6YMV - chains B and A of the 4 polymer chains in the assembly; structure by electron microscopy, 3.10 A resolution.

[Chain B]
Protein: Mitochondrial transcription factor 1
Source organism: Saccharomyces cerevisiae (strain ATCC 204508 / S288c)
Notes: EC 2.1.1.-
UniProt: P14908 (MTF1_YEAST); residue numbers follow UniProt; this construct covers 2-341
Amino-acid sequence (354 residues; numbered -12 to 341; the number before each row is that of its first residue; numbers below 1 keep their minus sign (Met-12 is residue -12)):
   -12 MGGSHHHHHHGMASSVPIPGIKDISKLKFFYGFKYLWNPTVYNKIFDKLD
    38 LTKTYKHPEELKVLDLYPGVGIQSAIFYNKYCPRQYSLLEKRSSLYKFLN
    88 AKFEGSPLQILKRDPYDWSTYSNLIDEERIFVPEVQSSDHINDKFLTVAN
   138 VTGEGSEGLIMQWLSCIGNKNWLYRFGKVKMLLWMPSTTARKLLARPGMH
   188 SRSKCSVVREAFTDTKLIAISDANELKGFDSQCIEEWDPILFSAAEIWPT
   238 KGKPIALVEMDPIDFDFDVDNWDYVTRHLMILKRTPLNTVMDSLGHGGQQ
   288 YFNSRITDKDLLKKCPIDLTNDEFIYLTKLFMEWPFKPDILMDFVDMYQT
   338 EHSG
Not modelled in the structure: -12 to 1, 337-341
Sequence notes: initiating methionine (-12); expression tag (-11 to 1)
Swiss-Prot annotation at these positions:
  - binding site (S-adenosyl-L-methionine): Leu23, Glu77, Asp101, Asn137
What the authors report for this chain:
  - binding site for DNA (33-mer) non-template: Tyr103 to Trp105, Glu144 to Asn156, Ser190 to Cys192
  - mutagenesis - E144F, R178A/K179A: decreased catalytic activity

[Chain A]
Protein: DNA-directed RNA polymerase, mitochondrial
Source organism: Saccharomyces cerevisiae (strain ATCC 204508 / S288c)
Notes: EC 2.7.7.6
UniProt: P13433 (RPOM_YEAST); numbering as in UniProt (aligned over 100-1351)
Amino-acid sequence (1262 residues; each row starts with the number of its first residue):
    90 GAMGSGIQRPSAVTSMTRTRDVMQLWSLLEACLQSNLMKRAFSILESLYL
   140 VPEHKQRFIEDYNMYLNSFSKNDPNFPILKMNEKLTNDLETSFKDVNYND
   190 KTLAIMIHHALNFHSTTSSMLLKPIISAYLKMSVNGIREIFSCLDILTIS
   240 DLNILMNDLKVITPSQLPNSVRPILESLTLSPTPVNNIENEEGLNKVEAE
   290 NDSKLHKASNASSDSIKKPSLDPLREVSFHGSTEVLSKDAEKLIAVDTIG
   340 MRVIRHTLLGLSLTPEQKEQISKFKFDANDNVLKMKPTKNDDNNNSINFF
   390 EIYNSLPTLEEKKAFESALNIFNQDRQKVLENRATEAARERWKHDFEEAK
   440 ARGDISIEKNLNVKLWKWYNEMLPLVKEEINHCRSLLSEKLSDKKGLNKV
   490 DTNRLGYGPYLTLIDPGKMCVITILELLKLNSTGGVIEGMRTARAVISVG
   540 KAIEMEFRSEQVLKSESQAFRDVNKKSPEFKKLVQNAKSVFRSSQIEQSK
   590 ILWPQSIRARIGSVLISMLIQVAKVSVQGVDPVTKAKVHGEAPAFAHGYQ
   640 YHNGSKLGVLKIHKTLIRQLNGERLIASVQPQLLPMLVEPKPWVNWRSGG
   690 YHYTQSTLLRTKDSPEQVAYLKAASDNGDIDRVYDGLNVLGRTPWTVNRK
   740 VFDVVSQVWNKGEGFLDIPGAQDEMVLPPAPPKNSDPSILRAWKLQVKTI
   790 ANKFSSDRSNRCDTNYKLEIARAFLGEKLYFPHNLDFRGRAYPLSPHFNH
   840 LGNDMSRGLLIFWHGKKLGPSGLKWLKIHLSNLFGFDKLPLKDRVAFTES
   890 HLQDIKDSAENPLTGDRWWTTADKPWQALATCFELNEVMKMDNPEEFISH
   940 QPVHQDGTCNGLQHYAALGGDVEGATQVNLVPSDKPQDVYAHVARLVQKR
   990 LEIAAEKGDENAKILKDKITRKVVKQTVMTNVYGVTYVGATFQIAKQLSP
  1040 IFDDRKESLDFSKYLTKHVFSAIRELFHSAHLIQDWLGESAKRISKSIRL
  1090 DVDEKSFKNGNKPDFMSSVIWTTPLGLPIVQPYREESKKQVETNLQTVFI
  1140 SDPFAVNPVNARRQKAGLPPNFIHSLDASHMLLSAAECGKQGLDFASVHD
  1190 SYWTHASDIDTMNVVLREQFIKLHEVDLVLRLKEEFDQRYKNYVKIGKLK
  1240 RSTDLAQKIIRIRKDLSRKLGRSTTLADEIYFEKKRQELLNSPLIEDRNV
  1290 GEKMVTTVSLFEDITDLDALELENGGDENSGMSVLLPLRLPEIPPKGDFD
  1340 VTVLRNSQYFFS
Not modelled in the structure: 90-385, 559-588, 1024-1049, 1281-1300, 1315-1317
Sequence notes: expression tag (90-99)
What the authors report for this chain:
  - binding site for DNA (33-MER) template: Lys1127, Gln1129, Gln1135, Thr1136, Phe1138

[Interface between chain B and chain A]
Pairs across the interface - 53 pairs, chain B then chain A:
  Trp105(B) with Pro776(A); Ser777(A)
  Cys153(B) with Pro776(A), hydrophobic
  Asn156(B) with Lys772(A); Asn773(A)
  Asn158(B) with Lys772(A); Asn773(A); Ser774(A), hydrogen bond (side chain-backbone); Asp775(A); Leu779(A)
  His265(B) with Tyr638(A)
  Ile268(B) with Tyr638(A), hydrophobic; Tyr640(A), hydrophobic; Lys645(A)
  Leu269(B) with Tyr638(A), hydrophobic
  Asp279(B) with His636(A)
  Ser280(B) with Gly637(A)
  His283(B) with Pro632(A); Ala633(A); Phe634(A); Ala635(A); Lys650(A), hydrogen bond (side chain-backbone); Ile651(A); His652(A)
  Gly284(B) with Pro632(A)
  Met319(B) with Pro621(A)
  Glu320(B) with Pro621(A)
  Phe323(B) with Val616(A); Gln617(A); Gly618(A)
  Leu328(B) with Leu766(A), hydrophobic; Trp782(A), hydrophobic
  Met329(B) with Met764(A), hydrophobic; Leu766(A), hydrophobic; Val786(A), hydrophobic
  Asp330(B) with Gln639(A)
  Phe331(B) with Ile526(A), hydrophobic; Gln639(A); Ala790(A), hydrophobic
  Val332(B) with Gly524(A); Gln639(A); His641(A); Leu646(A), hydrophobic
  Asp333(B) with Gly524(A), hydrogen bond (backbone-backbone); Ile526(A); Asn791(A)
  Met334(B) with Arg530(A); His641(A)
  Tyr335(B) with Asn791(A)
  Gln336(B) with Ser521(A), hydrogen bond (side chain-backbone); Thr522(A); Gly524(A), hydrogen bond (side chain-backbone); Val525(A)
Also at the interface, not in a pair above, chain B (30 interface residues in all): Lys157, Trp159, Asp257, Arg264, Gly282, Gln287, Pro322
Also at the interface, not in a pair above, chain A (49 interface residues in all): Gly523, Lys613, Asp620, Val622, Val627, His628, Gly629, Ala631, Lys653, Lys787, Ser794
The authors on this interface:
  - interface residues, chain B: Cys153(B), Trp321(B), Leu328(B)
  - interface residues, chain A: Ser521(A), Lys613(A)

[Overview]
Chain B and chain A form an interface of 30 and 49 residues respectively; the contacts include 5 hydrogen
bonds. Polar contacts include Asn158(B)-Ser774(A), His283(B)-Lys650(A) and Gln336(B)-Ser521(A). The paper
reports a binding site for DNA (33-MER) template at Lys1127(A), Gln1129(A) and Gln1135(A) among others; E144F
and R178A/K179A of chain B reduce catalytic activity.
Here chain B is Mitochondrial transcription factor 1 and chain A is DNA-directed RNA polymerase,
mitochondrial, both from Saccharomyces cerevisiae (strain ATCC 204508 / S288c). Entry 6YMV (Cryo-EM structure
of yeast mitochondrial RNA polymerase partially-melted transcription initiation complex (PmIC)) was determined
by electron microscopy, deposited together with 6YMW.
